6MNO - chains C and A of the 4 polymer chains in the assembly; structure by X-ray diffraction, 2.90 A resolution.

== Chain C ==
Protein: H-2 class II histocompatibility antigen, A-B alpha chain
Source organism: Mus musculus
Reference sequence: P14434 (HA2B_MOUSE); residues 0-178 here correspond to UniProt positions 27-205 (UniProt number = residue number + 27)
Amino-acid sequence (179 residues; row label = number of the first residue in the row; numbering starts at 0):
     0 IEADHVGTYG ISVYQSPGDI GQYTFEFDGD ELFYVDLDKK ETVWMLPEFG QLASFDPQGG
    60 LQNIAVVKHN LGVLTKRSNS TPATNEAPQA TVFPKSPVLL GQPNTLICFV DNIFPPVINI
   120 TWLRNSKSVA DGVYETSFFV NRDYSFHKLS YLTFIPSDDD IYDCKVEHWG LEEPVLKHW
Not modelled in the structure: 122-123, 158-160
Cystine bridges: Cys107-Cys163
Curated features (UniProtKB/Swiss-Prot):
  - glycosylation: Asn118 (N-linked (GlcNAc...) asparagine)

== Chain A ==
Protein: 6235 TCR alpha chain
Source organism: Mus musculus
Amino-acid sequence (208 residues; numbered 1 to 208; the number before each row is that of its first residue):
     1 MQQVRQSPQS LTVWEGETAI LNCSYENSAF DYFPWYQQFP GEGPALLIAI RSVSDKKEDG
    61 RFTIFFNKRE KKLSLHITDS QPGDSATYFC AASETGANTG KLTFGHGTIL RVHPNIQNPD
   121 PAVYQLRDSK SSDKSVCLFT DFDSQTNVSQ SKDSDVYITD KCVLDMRSMD FKSNSAVAWS
   181 NKSDFACANA FNNSIIPEDT FFPSPESS
Not modelled in the structure: 1, 130-132, 182-184, 204-208
Cystine bridges: Cys23-Cys90, Cys137-Cys187

== Chain C / chain A interface ==
Pairs across the interface (9):
  Asp55(C) - Thr99(A)
  Gln57(C) - Asn98(A)
  Gln57(C) - Thr99(A)
  Gly58(C) - Ala97(A)
  Gly58(C) - Asn98(A)
  Gln61(C) - Asn98(A)  hydrogen bond (side chain-backbone)
  Gln61(C) - Thr99(A)
  Gln61(C) - Gly100(A)
  Asn62(C) - Asn98(A)

== Summary ==
The interface between chain C and chain A involves 5 residues on one side and 4 on the other, with 1 hydrogen
bond. Its one hydrogen-bonded contact is Gln61(C)-Asn98(A).
Chain C is H-2 class II histocompatibility antigen, A-B alpha chain and chain A is 6235 TCR alpha chain, both
from Mus musculus; the structure, 6235 TCR bound to I-Ab Padi4, was determined by X-ray diffraction together
with 6MKD, 6MKR, 6MNG, 6MNM and 6MNN from the same study.
